Entry 4Y7N (X-ray diffraction, 3.30 A resolution); this record covers chains A and H of the 13 polymer chains in the assembly.

[Chain A]
Name: DNA-directed RNA polymerase II subunit RPB1
From: Saccharomyces cerevisiae (strain ATCC 204508 / S288c)
Notes: EC 2.7.7.6
UniProtKB: P04050 (RPB1_YEAST); residue numbers follow UniProt; this construct covers 1-1733
Amino-acid sequence (1733 residues; row label = number of the first residue in the row):
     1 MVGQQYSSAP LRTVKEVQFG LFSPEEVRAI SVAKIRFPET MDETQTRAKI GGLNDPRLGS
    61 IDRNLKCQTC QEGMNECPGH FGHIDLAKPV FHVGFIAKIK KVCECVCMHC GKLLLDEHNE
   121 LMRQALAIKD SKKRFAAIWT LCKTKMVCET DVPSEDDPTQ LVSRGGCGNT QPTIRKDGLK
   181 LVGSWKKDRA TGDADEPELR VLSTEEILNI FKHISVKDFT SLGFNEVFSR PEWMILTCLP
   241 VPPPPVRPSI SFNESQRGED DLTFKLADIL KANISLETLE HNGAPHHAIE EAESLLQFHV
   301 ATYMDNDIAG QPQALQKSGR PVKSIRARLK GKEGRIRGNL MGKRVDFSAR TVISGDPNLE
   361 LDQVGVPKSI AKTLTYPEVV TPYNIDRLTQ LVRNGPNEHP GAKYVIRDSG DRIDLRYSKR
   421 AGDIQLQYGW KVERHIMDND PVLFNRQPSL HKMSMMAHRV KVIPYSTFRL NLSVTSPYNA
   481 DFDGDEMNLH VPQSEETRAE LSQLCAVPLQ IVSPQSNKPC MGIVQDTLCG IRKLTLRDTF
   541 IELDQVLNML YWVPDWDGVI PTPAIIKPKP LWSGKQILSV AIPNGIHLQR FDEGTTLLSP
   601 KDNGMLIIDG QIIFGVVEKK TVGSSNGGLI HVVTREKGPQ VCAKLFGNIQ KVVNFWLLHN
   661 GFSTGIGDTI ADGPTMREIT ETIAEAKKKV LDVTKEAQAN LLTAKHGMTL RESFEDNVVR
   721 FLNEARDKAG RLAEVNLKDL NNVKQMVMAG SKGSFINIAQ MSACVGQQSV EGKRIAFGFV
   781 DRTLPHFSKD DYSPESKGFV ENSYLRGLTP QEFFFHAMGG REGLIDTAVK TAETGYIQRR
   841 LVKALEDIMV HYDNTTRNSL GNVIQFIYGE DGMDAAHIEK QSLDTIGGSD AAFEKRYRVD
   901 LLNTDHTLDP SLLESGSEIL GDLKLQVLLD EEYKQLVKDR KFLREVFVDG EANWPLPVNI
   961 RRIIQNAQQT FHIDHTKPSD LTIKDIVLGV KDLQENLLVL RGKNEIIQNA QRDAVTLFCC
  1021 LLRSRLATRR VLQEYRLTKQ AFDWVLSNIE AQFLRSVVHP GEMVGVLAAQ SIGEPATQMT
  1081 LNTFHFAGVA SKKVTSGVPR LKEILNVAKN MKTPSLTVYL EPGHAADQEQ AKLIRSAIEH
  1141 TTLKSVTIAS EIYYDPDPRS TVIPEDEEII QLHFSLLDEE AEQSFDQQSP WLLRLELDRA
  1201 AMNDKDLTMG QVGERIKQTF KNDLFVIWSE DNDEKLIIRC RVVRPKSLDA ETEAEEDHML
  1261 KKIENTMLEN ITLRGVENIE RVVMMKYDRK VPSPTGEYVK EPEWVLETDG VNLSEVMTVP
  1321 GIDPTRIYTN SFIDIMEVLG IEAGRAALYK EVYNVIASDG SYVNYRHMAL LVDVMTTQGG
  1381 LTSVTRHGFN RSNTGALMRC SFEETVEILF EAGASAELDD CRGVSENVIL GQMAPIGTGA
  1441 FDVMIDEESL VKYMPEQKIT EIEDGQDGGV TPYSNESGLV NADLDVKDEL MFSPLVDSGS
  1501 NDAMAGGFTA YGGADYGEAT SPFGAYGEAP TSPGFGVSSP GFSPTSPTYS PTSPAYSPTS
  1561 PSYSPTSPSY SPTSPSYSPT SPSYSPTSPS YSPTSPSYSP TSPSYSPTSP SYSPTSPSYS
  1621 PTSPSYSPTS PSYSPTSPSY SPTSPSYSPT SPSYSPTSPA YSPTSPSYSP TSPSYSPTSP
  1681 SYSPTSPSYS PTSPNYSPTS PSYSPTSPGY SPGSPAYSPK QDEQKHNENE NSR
Disordered / not traced: 1-2, 149-150, 155-160, 187-198, 1082-1091, 1177-1186, 1244-1253, 1446-1733
Metal / ion sites: Zn2+ site 1: Cys-67, Gln-68, Cys-70, Cys-77, His-80; Zn2+ site 2: Cys-107, Cys-110, Cys-148, Cys-167; Mg2+: Asp-481, Asp-483, Asp-485 (shared with 1 residue of chain R)
Residues lining bound ligands: phosphomethylphosphonic acid guanylate ester (G2P): Arg-446, Gln-447, Pro-448, Asn-479, Asp-481, Asp-483, Thr-831
UniProt features mapped onto this chain:
  - region: Pro-248 to Asp-260 (Lid loop), Asn-306 to Lys-323 (Rudder loop), Pro-810 to Glu-822 (Bridging helix)
  - binding site (Zn(2+)): Cys-67, Cys-70, Cys-77, His-80, Cys-107, Cys-110, Cys-148, Cys-167
  - binding site (Mg(2+)): Asp-481, Asp-483, Asp-485
  - modified residue: Thr-1471 (Phosphothreonine)
  - cross-link (Glycyl lysine isopeptide (Lys-Gly)): Lys-695 (interchain with G-Cter in ubiquitin), Lys-1246 (interchain with G-Cter in ubiquitin), Lys-1350 (interchain with G-Cter in ubiquitin)
  - natural variant: Ser-1653 to Pro-1659 (deletion: In strain: A364A)
  - mutagenesis: Lys-1246 (K1246R: Impairs ubiquitination during transcription stress)

[Chain H]
Name: DNA-directed RNA polymerases I, II, and III subunit RPABC3
From: Saccharomyces cerevisiae (strain ATCC 204508 / S288c)
UniProtKB: P20436 (RPAB3_YEAST); numbering as in UniProt (aligned over 1-146)
Amino-acid sequence (146 residues; row label = number of the first residue in the row):
     1 MSNTLFDDIF QVSEVDPGRY NKVCRIEAAS TTQDQCKLTL DINVELFPVA AQDSLTVTIA
    61 SSLNLEDTPA NDSSATRSWR PPQAGDRSLA DDYDYVMYGT AYKFEEVSKD LIAVYYSFGG
   121 LLMRLEGNYR NLNNLKQENA YLLIRR
Disordered / not traced: 1, 64-75
UniProt features mapped onto this chain:
  - region: Asp-16 to Thr-39 (Non-specific ssDNA binding)
  - modified residue: Ser-2 (N-acetylserine), Thr-68 (Phosphothreonine)

[Chain A / chain H interface]
Contacting residue pairs (51; chain A residue first):
  Arg-537(A) with Tyr-20(H); Val-23(H); Arg-25(H); Gly-120(H); Leu-121(H)
  Asp-538(A) with Tyr-20(H); Asn-21(H), hydrogen bond (side chain-backbone); Lys-22(H), hydrogen bond (side chain-backbone); Val-23(H)
  Phe-540(A) with Asn-43(H)
  Val-559(A) with Ser-78(H)
  Ile-560(A) with Ser-78(H); Trp-79(H), hydrogen bond (backbone-backbone)
  Pro-563(A) with Trp-79(H)
  Ala-564(A) with Met-97(H); Tyr-98(H), hydrogen bond (backbone-backbone); Phe-118(H); Gly-119(H)
  Ile-565(A) with Leu-46(H), hydrophobic; Val-96(H); Met-97(H), hydrophobic
  Ile-566(A) with Val-96(H), hydrogen bond (backbone-backbone); Tyr-98(H), hydrophobic; Tyr-141(H), hydrophobic
  Lys-567(A) with Asp-91(H), salt bridge; Tyr-93(H), hydrogen bond (side chain-backbone); Asp-94(H); Tyr-95(H); Val-96(H), hydrogen bond (backbone-backbone)
  Pro-568(A) with Asp-94(H)
  Pro-570(A) with Trp-79(H), hydrophobic
  Leu-571(A) with Asn-43(H); Leu-46(H), hydrophobic
  Trp-572(A) with Trp-79(H), hydrophobic
  Ser-573(A) with Gly-119(H), hydrogen bond (side chain-backbone)
  Lys-575(A) with Gly-120(H)
  Leu-597(A) with Tyr-102(H), hydrophobic; Tyr-115(H)
  Leu-598(A) with Arg-25(H), hydrogen bond (backbone-side chain); Thr-39(H); Leu-122(H)
  Ser-599(A) with Leu-122(H)
  Pro-600(A) with Arg-25(H)
  Asp-602(A) with Tyr-20(H)
  Leu-606(A) with Tyr-102(H), hydrophobic
  Ile-613(A) with Tyr-102(H), hydrophobic; Ser-117(H), hydrogen bond (backbone-side chain); Gly-120(H)
  Phe-614(A) with Leu-122(H), hydrophobic
  Lys-738(A) with Arg-19(H)
  Asp-739(A) with Arg-19(H), salt bridge
Also at the interface, not in a pair above, chain A (33 interface residues in all): Leu-543, Pro-561, Thr-562, Gln-576, Lys-601, Ile-608, Leu-740
Also at the interface, not in a pair above, chain H (31 interface residues in all): Asp-41, Thr-76, Arg-77, Asp-92

[In short]
33 residues of chain A face 31 of chain H across their interface; the contacts include 10 hydrogen bonds and 2
salt bridges. Polar pairs include Lys-567(A)/Asp-91(H), Asp-739(A)/Arg-19(H) and Asp-538(A)/Asn-21(H). Bound
to chain A: phosphomethylphosphonic acid guanylate ester.
Here chain A is DNA-directed RNA polymerase II subunit RPB1 and chain H is DNA-directed RNA polymerases I, II,
and III subunit RPABC3, both from Saccharomyces cerevisiae (strain ATCC 204508 / S288c). Entry 4Y7N (The
Structure Insight into 5-Carboxycytosine Recognition by RNA Polymerase II during Transcription Elongation) was
determined by X-ray diffraction, deposited together with 4Y52.
